PDB entry 6KLB | electron microscopy, 4.10 A resolution (low resolution: residue-level contacts below are approximate; hydrogen-bond / salt-bridge calls are withheld) | chains B and C of the 6 polymer chains in the assembly

== Chain B (and C) ==
Protein: AcrVA4
Source organism: Moraxella bovoculi
Notes: chain C of this document is another copy of the same molecule, construct and numbering; everything in this record applies to it too
UniProtKB: A0A0U2APF4 (A0A0U2APF4_9GAMM); residue numbers follow UniProt; this construct covers 1-234
Chain sequence (234 residues; each row starts with the number of its first residue):
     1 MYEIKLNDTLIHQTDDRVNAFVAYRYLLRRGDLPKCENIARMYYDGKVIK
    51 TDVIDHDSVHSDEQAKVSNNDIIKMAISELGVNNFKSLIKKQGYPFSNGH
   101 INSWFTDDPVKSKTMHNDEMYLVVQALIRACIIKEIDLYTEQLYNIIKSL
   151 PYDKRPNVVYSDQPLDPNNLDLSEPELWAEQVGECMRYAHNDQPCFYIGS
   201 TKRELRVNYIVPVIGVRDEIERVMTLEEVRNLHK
Disordered / not traced: 1-115, 233-234

== How chain B and chain C interact ==
Inter-chain disulfides: Cys131(B)-Cys131(C)
Contacting residue pairs - 10 pairs, chain B then chain C:
  Val124(B) with Val124(C)
  Leu127(B) with Cys131(C)
  Ala130(B) with Cys131(C)
  Cys131(B) with Leu127(C); Cys131(C), disulfide
  Lys134(B) with Glu135(C)
  Glu135(B) with Lys134(C)
  Glu141(B) with Glu141(C); Gln142(C)
  Asn145(B) with Asn145(C)
Also at the interface, not in a pair above, chain B (12 interface residues in all): Ile128, Asp137, Leu138, Gln142
Also at the interface, not in a pair above, chain C (12 interface residues in all): Ile128, Ala130, Asp137, Leu138

== Overview ==
The chain B/chain C interface involves 12 residues from each chain; the contacts include 1 disulfide bond.
Both chains are AcrVA4 (Moraxella bovoculi). Entry 6KLB (Structure of LbCas12a-crRNA complex bound to AcrVA4
(form B complex)) was determined by electron microscopy.
